PDB entry 3ZEP | X-ray diffraction, 2.35 A resolution | chain A

# Chain A
Name: Tyrosine-protein kinase JAK3
Source organism: Homo sapiens
Notes: EC 2.7.10.2, 2.7.1.112; fragment: kinase domain, residues 813-1100
UniProtKB: P52333 (JAK3_HUMAN); residue numbers follow UniProt; this construct covers 813-1100
Sequence (288 residues; row label = number of the first residue in the row):
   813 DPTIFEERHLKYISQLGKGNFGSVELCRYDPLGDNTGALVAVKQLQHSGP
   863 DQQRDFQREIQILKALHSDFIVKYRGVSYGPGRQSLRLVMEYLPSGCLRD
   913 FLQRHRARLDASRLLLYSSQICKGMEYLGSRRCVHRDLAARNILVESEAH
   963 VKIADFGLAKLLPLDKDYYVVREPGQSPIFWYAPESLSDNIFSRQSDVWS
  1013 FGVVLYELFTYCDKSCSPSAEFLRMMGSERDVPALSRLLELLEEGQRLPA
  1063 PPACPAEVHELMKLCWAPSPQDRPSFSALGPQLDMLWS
Unresolved in the structure: 813, 892-896, 1041-1044, 1099-1100
Modified positions: Tyr-980 (o-phosphotyrosine; PTR); Tyr-981 (o-phosphotyrosine; PTR)
Differences from the reference sequence: engineered mutation Ser-1040 (Cys in P52333), Ser-1048 (Cys in P52333)
Residues lining bound ligands: 1NX (2-[[(3R)-3-acetamido-2,3-dihydro-1H-inden-5-yl]oxy]-N-[(1S)-1-cyclopropylethyl]-5H-pyrrolo[2,3-b]pyrazine-7-carboxamide): Gln-827, Leu-828, Gly-829, Lys-830, Gly-831, Val-836, Ala-853, Val-884, Met-902, Glu-903, Tyr-904, Leu-905, Gly-908, Cys-909, Arg-911, Asp-912, Arg-953, Asn-954, Leu-956, Ala-966, Asp-967
Curated features (UniProtKB/Swiss-Prot):
  - active site: Asp-949 (Proton acceptor)
  - binding site (ATP): Leu-828 to Val-836, Lys-855
  - modified residue (Phosphotyrosine): Tyr-904, Tyr-939, Tyr-980, Tyr-981
  - natural variant: Leu-910 (L910S: In T(-)B(+)NK(-) SCID)
  - mutagenesis: Lys-855 (K855A: More than 90% loss of STAT5a activation), Tyr-904 (Y904F: About 40% loss of STAT5a activation), Tyr-939 (Y939F: About 80% loss of STAT5a activation)

# Overview
Chain A binds compound 1NX. UniProt lists active-site residue Asp-949, 10 ATP-binding residues and 3
mutagenesis sites.
Chain A is Tyrosine-protein kinase JAK3 (Homo sapiens); the structure, Crystal Structure of JAK3 Kinase Domain
in Complex with a Pyrrolopyrazine-2-phenyl Ether Inhibitor, was determined by X-ray diffraction, deposited
together with 4I6Q.
